PDB entry 8RAL | X-ray diffraction, 2.10 A resolution | chains A and B of the 3 polymer chains in the assembly

Chain A:
Protein: H-2 class II histocompatibility antigen, A-B alpha chain
From: Mus musculus
UniProtKB: P14434 (HA2B_MOUSE); residues -1 to 193 here correspond to UniProt positions 24-218 (UniProt number = residue number + 25)
Chain sequence (195 residues; each row starts with the number of its first residue; numbers below 1 keep their minus sign (Glu-1 is residue -1)):
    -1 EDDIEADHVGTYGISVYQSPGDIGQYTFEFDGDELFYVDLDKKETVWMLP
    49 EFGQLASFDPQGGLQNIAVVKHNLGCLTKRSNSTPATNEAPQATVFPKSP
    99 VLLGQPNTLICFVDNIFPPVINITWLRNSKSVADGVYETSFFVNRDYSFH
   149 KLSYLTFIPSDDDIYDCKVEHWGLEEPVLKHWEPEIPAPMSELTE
Unresolved in the structure: -1 to 2, 182-193
Sequence notes: engineered mutation Cys74 (Val99 in P14434)
Disulfides: Cys109-Cys165
Glycans and other covalent adducts: N-acetylglucosamine (NAG) linked to Asn120
UniProt features mapped onto this chain:
  - region: Glu181 to Glu193 (Connecting peptide)
  - glycosylation: Asn120 (N-linked (GlcNAc...) asparagine)

Chain B:
Protein: H-2 class II histocompatibility antigen, A beta chain
From: Mus musculus
UniProtKB: P14483 (HB2A_MOUSE); residues 1-199 here correspond to UniProt positions 28-226 (UniProt number = residue number + 27)
Chain sequence (224 residues; numbered -24 to 199; the number before each row is that of its first residue; numbers below 1 keep their minus sign (Gly-24 is residue -24)):
   -24 GLYLEAVPLQVGCGGGSGGSGGGGSGDSERHFVYQFMGECYFTNGTQRIR
    26 YVTRYIYNREEYVRYDSDVGEHRAVTELGRPDAEYWNSQPEILERTRAEL
    76 DTVCRHNYEGPETHTSLRRLEQPNVVISLSRTEALNHHNTLVCSVTDFYP
   126 AKIKVRWFRNGQEETVGVSSTQLIRNGDWTFQVLVMLEMTPRRGEVYTCH
   176 VEHPSLKSPITVEWRAQSESAWSK
Unresolved in the structure: -24 to 3, 106-113, 166-169, 190-199
Sequence notes: expression tag (-24 to 0)
Modified positions: Glu84 ((2S)-2-azanyl-5-oxidanylidene-5-phosphonooxy-pentanoic acid; VHF)
Disulfides: Cys15-Cys79, Cys118-Cys174
UniProt features mapped onto this chain:
  - region: Arg190 to Lys199 (Connecting peptide)
  - glycosylation: Asn19 (N-linked (GlcNAc...) asparagine)

How chain A and chain B interact:
Residue-residue contacts (119):
  Ala4(A) - Tyr16(B)  hydrophobic
  Ala4(A) - Phe17(B)
  Ala4(A) - Thr18(B)
  Asp5(A) - Phe17(B)  hydrogen bond (backbone-backbone)
  Asp5(A) - Thr18(B)
  Asp5(A) - Asn19(B)  hydrogen bond (side chain-backbone)
  His6(A) - Cys15(B)
  His6(A) - Tyr16(B)
  His6(A) - Phe17(B)  hydrogen bond (backbone-backbone)
  His6(A) - Tyr83(B)
  His6(A) - Leu92(B)
  Val7(A) - Cys15(B)
  Val7(A) - Tyr16(B)  hydrophobic
  Gly8(A) - Gly13(B)
  Gly8(A) - Glu14(B)
  Gly8(A) - Cys15(B)  hydrogen bond (backbone-backbone)
  Gly8(A) - Phe17(B)
  Thr9(A) - Gly13(B)
  Tyr10(A) - Gly13(B)  hydrogen bond (backbone-backbone)
  Tyr10(A) - Cys15(B)  hydrophobic
  Tyr10(A) - Val78(B)  hydrophobic
  Tyr10(A) - Asn82(B)
  Tyr10(A) - Glu87(B)  hydrogen bond
  Gly11(A) - Met12(B)
  Gly11(A) - Gly13(B)  hydrogen bond (backbone-backbone)
  Ile12(A) - Phe11(B)
  Ser13(A) - Tyr9(B)
  Ser13(A) - Gln10(B)
  Ser13(A) - Phe11(B)  hydrogen bond (backbone-backbone)
  Val14(A) - Tyr9(B)
  Tyr15(A) - Val8(B)
  Tyr15(A) - Tyr9(B)  hydrogen bond (backbone-backbone)
  Gln16(A) - Phe7(B)
  Gln16(A) - Val8(B)
  Ser17(A) - His6(B)
  Ser17(A) - Phe7(B)  hydrogen bond (backbone-backbone)
  Pro18(A) - Arg5(B)
  Pro18(A) - His6(B)
  Phe26(A) - Asn82(B)
  Phe28(A) - Glu87(B)
  Phe28(A) - Ser91(B)
  Phe28(A) - Leu92(B)  hydrophobic
  Asp29(A) - Arg150(B)  hydrogen bond (backbone-side chain)
  Gly30(A) - Arg150(B)
  Asp31(A) - Tyr124(B)
  Asp31(A) - Arg150(B)  salt bridge
  Asp31(A) - Trp154(B)
  Glu32(A) - Trp154(B)  hydrogen bond (backbone-side chain)
  Leu33(A) - Glu87(B)
  Leu33(A) - Ser91(B)
  Leu33(A) - Trp154(B)  hydrophobic
  Met46(A) - Gly152(B)
  Met46(A) - Trp154(B)
  Leu47(A) - Arg94(B)
  Leu47(A) - Asp153(B)
  Leu47(A) - Trp154(B)  hydrophobic
  Phe50(A) - Thr90(B)
  Phe50(A) - Ser91(B)
  Phe50(A) - Trp154(B)  hydrophobic
  Leu53(A) - His89(B)
  Leu53(A) - Thr90(B)
  Ala54(A) - Pro86(B)  hydrophobic
  Ala54(A) - Thr90(B)
  Asn64(A) - Phe11(B)
  Val68(A) - Tyr9(B)  hydrophobic
  Val68(A) - Phe11(B)  hydrophobic
  Asn71(A) - Tyr9(B)  hydrogen bond
  Leu72(A) - Tyr9(B)  hydrophobic
  Leu72(A) - Tyr32(B)  hydrophobic
  Leu75(A) - Tyr32(B)  hydrophobic
  Leu75(A) - Tyr37(B)
  Leu75(A) - Leu53(B)  hydrophobic
  Thr76(A) - Tyr32(B)
  Arg78(A) - Leu53(B)  hydrogen bond (side chain-backbone)
  Arg78(A) - Pro56(B)
  Arg78(A) - Asp57(B)  salt bridge
  Ser79(A) - Tyr32(B)  hydrogen bond
  Ser81(A) - Phe7(B)
  Thr82(A) - Phe7(B)
  Thr82(A) - Tyr32(B)  hydrogen bond (backbone-side chain)
  Thr82(A) - Asn33(B)  hydrogen bond (backbone-side chain)
  Pro83(A) - His6(B)
  Pro83(A) - Phe7(B)  hydrophobic
  Pro83(A) - Asn33(B)  hydrogen bond (backbone-side chain)
  Ala84(A) - His6(B)  hydrogen bond (backbone-backbone)
  Ala84(A) - Asn33(B)
  Glu87(A) - Arg34(B)  salt bridge
  Phe94(A) - Ile149(B)  hydrophobic
  Phe94(A) - Asn151(B)
  Phe94(A) - Gln157(B)
  Pro95(A) - Gln157(B)  hydrogen bond (backbone-side chain)
  Lys96(A) - Thr121(B)
  Lys96(A) - Asp122(B)  salt bridge
  Lys96(A) - Asp153(B)  salt bridge
  Lys96(A) - Thr155(B)  hydrogen bond
  Lys96(A) - Gln157(B)  hydrogen bond (backbone-side chain)
  Pro98(A) - Val101(B)  hydrophobic
  Pro98(A) - Ser119(B)
  Ile108(A) - Asn151(B)
  Phe115(A) - Val8(B)  hydrophobic
  Phe115(A) - Gln10(B)
  Phe115(A) - Arg34(B)
  Pro116(A) - Val8(B)  hydrophobic
  Pro117(A) - Val8(B)
  Val141(A) - Met12(B)  hydrophobic
  Asp144(A) - Arg34(B)  salt bridge
  Tyr145(A) - Gln10(B)  hydrogen bond (backbone-side chain)
  Tyr145(A) - Arg29(B)  hydrogen bond
  Tyr145(A) - Ile31(B)  hydrophobic
  Tyr145(A) - Arg34(B)
  Tyr145(A) - Glu36(B)  hydrogen bond
  Ser146(A) - Arg34(B)
  Phe147(A) - Gln10(B)
  Leu150(A) - Asn151(B)
  Leu150(A) - Gly152(B)
  Tyr152(A) - Asn151(B)  hydrogen bond (side chain-backbone)
  Tyr152(A) - Gly152(B)  hydrogen bond (side chain-backbone)
  Tyr152(A) - Asp153(B)
  Trp170(A) - His6(B)
Other interface residues (no listed pair), chain A (61 interface residues in all): Glu3, Glu49, Ser97, Thr137, Phe140
Other interface residues (no listed pair), chain B (53 interface residues in all): Gly20, Tyr30, Gly54, Cys79, Phe156

Overview:
61 residues of chain A and 53 residues of chain B are in contact, with 27 hydrogen bonds and 6 salt bridges.
Among the polar pairs are Asp31(A)-Arg150(B), Arg78(A)-Asp57(B) and Glu87(A)-Arg34(B). Covalently linked
N-acetylglucosamine: at Asn120(A).
Here chain A is H-2 class II histocompatibility antigen, A-B alpha chain and chain B is H-2 class II
histocompatibility antigen, A beta chain, both from Mus musculus. Entry 8RAL (CL3E peptide bound to the I-Ab
murine MHC class II receptor) was determined by X-ray diffraction.
